Entry 6T93 (electron microscopy, 3.49 A resolution); this record covers chains F and I of the 10 polymer chains in the assembly.

Chain F:
Name: Histone H4
From: Homo sapiens
Reference sequence: P62805 (H4_HUMAN); residue numbers follow UniProt; this construct covers 1-103
Sequence (106 residues; row label = number of the first residue in the row; numbers below 1 keep their minus sign (Gly-2 is residue -2)):
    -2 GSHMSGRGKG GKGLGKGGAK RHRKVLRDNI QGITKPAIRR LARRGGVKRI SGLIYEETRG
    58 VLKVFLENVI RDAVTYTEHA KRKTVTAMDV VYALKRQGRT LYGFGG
Not modelled in the structure: -2 to 22
Sequence notes: expression tag (-2 to 0)
UniProt features mapped onto this chain:
  - DNA-binding region: Lys17 to Lys21
  - modified residue: Ser2 (N-acetylserine), Arg4 (Asymmetric dimethylarginine), Lys6 (N6-(2-hydroxyisobutyryl)lysine), Lys9 (N6-(2-hydroxyisobutyryl)lysine), Lys13 (N6-(2-hydroxyisobutyryl)lysine), Lys17 (N6-(2-hydroxyisobutyryl)lysine), Lys21 (N6,N6,N6-trimethyllysine), Lys32 (N6-(2-hydroxyisobutyryl)lysine), Lys45 (N6-(2-hydroxyisobutyryl)lysine), Ser48 (Phosphoserine), Tyr52 (Phosphotyrosine), Lys60 (N6-(2-hydroxyisobutyryl)lysine), Lys78 (N6-(2-hydroxyisobutyryl)lysine), Lys80 (N6-(2-hydroxyisobutyryl)lysine), Thr81 (Phosphothreonine), Tyr89 (Phosphotyrosine), Lys92 (N6-(2-hydroxyisobutyryl)lysine)
  - cross-link (Glycyl lysine isopeptide (Lys-Gly)): Lys13 (interchain with G-Cter in SUMO2), Lys21 (interchain with G-Cter in SUMO2), Lys32 (interchain with G-Cter in SUMO2), Lys60 (interchain with G-Cter in SUMO2), Lys80 (interchain with G-Cter in SUMO2), Lys92 (interchain with G-Cter in SUMO2)
  - natural variant: Lys32 (K32T: In TEBIVANED3), Pro33 (P33A: In TEBIVANED1; P33L: In TEBIVANED1; P33R: In TEBIVANED3), Arg36 (R36W: In TEBIVANED3), Leu38 (L38P: In TEBIVANED3), Arg41 (R41C: In TEBIVANED2 and TEBIVANED3; uncertain significance; R41H: Found in a patient with a neurodevelopmental disorder; uncertain significance; R41L: In TEBIVANED4), Arg46 (R46C: In TEBIVANED3), Glu64 (E64Q: In a breast cancer sample), His76 (H76R: In TEBIVANED4), Lys92 (K92E: In TEBIVANED2; K92Q: In TEBIVANED1; K92R: In TEBIVANED1), Gly95 (G95R: Found in a patient with a neurodevelopmental disorder; uncertain significance), Tyr99 (Y99H: In TEBIVANED3)
  - mutagenesis: Lys13 (K13A: Impaired methylation by N6AMT1), Lys32 (K32R: Abolished ufmylation)

Chain I:
Molecule: 153-nt DNA strand
Sequence (153 nucleotides; each row starts with the number of its first residue; numbers below 1 keep their minus sign (DA-2 is residue -2)):
    -2 ATCCTGGAGA CTTTGTTATG CAAATCCGCT CAATTGGTCG TAGACAGCTC TAGCACCGCT
    58 TAAACGCACG TACGCGCTGT CCCCCGCGTT TTAACCGCCA AGGGGATTAC TCCCTAGTCT
   118 CCAGGCACGT GTCAGATATA TACATCCTGT GAT
Not modelled in the structure: -2, 150

How chain F and chain I interact:
Residue-residue contacts (10; chain F residue first):
  Arg36(F) with DC82(I), salt bridge to the phosphate
  Arg46(F) with DC82(I), phosphate contact
  Ile47(F) with DC81(I), sugar contact; DC82(I), hydrogen bond to the phosphate
  Ser48(F) with DC81(I), phosphate contact
  Gly49(F) with DC81(I), hydrogen bond to the phosphate
  Arg79(F) with DG102(I), phosphate contact
  Lys80(F) with DG101(I), salt bridge to the phosphate; DG102(I), hydrogen bond to the phosphate
  Thr81(F) with DG102(I), hydrogen bond to the phosphate
Interface residues without a listed pair, chain F (9 interface residues in all): Lys45

Summary:
The interface between chain F and chain I involves 9 residues on one side and 4 on the other; the contacts
include 4 hydrogen bonds and 2 salt bridges. Among the polar pairs are Ile47(F)-DC82(I), Gly49(F)-DC81(I) and
Lys80(F)-DG102(I).
Chain F is Histone H4 (Homo sapiens) and chain I is a 153-nt DNA strand; the structure, Nucleosome with
OCT4-SOX2 motif at SHL-6, was determined by electron microscopy.
